PDB entry 7OBB | electron microscopy, 3.30 A resolution | chains A and I of the 15 polymer chains in the assembly

== Chain A ==
Name: DNA-directed RNA polymerase I subunit RPA1
Source organism: Homo sapiens
Notes: EC 2.7.7.6
UniProtKB: O95602 (RPA1_HUMAN); residues 1-1720 here = UniProt positions 1-1720
Amino-acid sequence (1720 residues; numbered 1 to 1720; the number before each row is that of its first residue):
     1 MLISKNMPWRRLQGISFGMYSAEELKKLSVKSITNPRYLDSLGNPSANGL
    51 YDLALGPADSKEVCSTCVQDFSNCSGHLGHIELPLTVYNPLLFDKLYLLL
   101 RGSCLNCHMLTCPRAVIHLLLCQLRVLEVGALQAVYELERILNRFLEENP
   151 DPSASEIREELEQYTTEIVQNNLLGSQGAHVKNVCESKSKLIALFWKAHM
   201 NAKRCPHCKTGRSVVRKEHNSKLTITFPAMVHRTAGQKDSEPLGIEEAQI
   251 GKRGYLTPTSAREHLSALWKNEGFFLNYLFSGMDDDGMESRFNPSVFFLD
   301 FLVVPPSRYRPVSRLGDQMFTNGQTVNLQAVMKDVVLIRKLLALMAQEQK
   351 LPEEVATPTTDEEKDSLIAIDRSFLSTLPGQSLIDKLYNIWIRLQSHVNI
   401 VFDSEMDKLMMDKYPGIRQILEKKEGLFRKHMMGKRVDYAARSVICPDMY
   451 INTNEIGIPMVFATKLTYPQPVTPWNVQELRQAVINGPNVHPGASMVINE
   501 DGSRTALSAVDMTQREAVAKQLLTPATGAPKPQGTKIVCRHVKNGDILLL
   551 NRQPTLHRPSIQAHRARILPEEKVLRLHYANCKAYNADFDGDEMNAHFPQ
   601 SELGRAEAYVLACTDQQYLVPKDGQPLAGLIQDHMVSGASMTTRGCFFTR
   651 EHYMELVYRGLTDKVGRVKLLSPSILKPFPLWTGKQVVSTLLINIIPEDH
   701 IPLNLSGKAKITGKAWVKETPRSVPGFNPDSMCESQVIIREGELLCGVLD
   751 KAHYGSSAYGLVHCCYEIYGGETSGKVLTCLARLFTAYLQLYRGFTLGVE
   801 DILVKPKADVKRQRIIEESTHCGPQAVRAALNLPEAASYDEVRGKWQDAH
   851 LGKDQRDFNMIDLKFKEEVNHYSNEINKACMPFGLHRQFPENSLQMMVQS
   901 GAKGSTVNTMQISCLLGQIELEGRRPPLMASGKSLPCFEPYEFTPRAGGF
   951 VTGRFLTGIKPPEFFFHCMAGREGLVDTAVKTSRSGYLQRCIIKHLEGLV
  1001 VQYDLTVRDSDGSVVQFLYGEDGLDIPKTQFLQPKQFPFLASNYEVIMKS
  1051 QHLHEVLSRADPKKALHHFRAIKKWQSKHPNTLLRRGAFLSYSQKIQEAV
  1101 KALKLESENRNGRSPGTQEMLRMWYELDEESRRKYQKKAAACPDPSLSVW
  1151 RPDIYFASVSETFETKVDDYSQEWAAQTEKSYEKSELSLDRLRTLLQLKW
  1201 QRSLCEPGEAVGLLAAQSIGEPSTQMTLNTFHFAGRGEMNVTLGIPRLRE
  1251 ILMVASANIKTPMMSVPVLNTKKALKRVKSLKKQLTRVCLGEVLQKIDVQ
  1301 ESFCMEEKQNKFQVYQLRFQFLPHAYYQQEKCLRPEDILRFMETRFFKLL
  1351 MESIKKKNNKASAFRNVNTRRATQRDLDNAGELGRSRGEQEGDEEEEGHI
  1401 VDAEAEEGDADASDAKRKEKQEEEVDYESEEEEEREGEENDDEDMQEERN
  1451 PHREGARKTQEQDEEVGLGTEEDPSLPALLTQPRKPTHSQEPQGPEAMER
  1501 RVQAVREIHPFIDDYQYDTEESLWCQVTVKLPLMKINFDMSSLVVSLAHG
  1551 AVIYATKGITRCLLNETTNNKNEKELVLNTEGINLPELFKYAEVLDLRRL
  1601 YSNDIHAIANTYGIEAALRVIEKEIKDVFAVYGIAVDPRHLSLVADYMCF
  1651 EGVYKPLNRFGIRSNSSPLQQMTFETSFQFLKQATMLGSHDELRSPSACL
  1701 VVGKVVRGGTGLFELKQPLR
Unresolved in the structure: 1-4, 228-253, 284-290, 348-373, 525-535, 982-985, 1230-1238, 1361-1364, 1377-1395, 1402-1500, 1720
Curated features (UniProtKB/Swiss-Prot):
  - region: D403 to G416 (Rudder)
  - binding site (Zn(2+)): C64, C67, C74, H77, C104, C107, C205, C208
  - binding site (DNA): K424, R429, R436, R1249
  - binding site (RNA): R552, D592
  - binding site (Mg(2+)): D588, D590, D592
  - site (NTP recognition and base pairing): P554, G798
  - modified residue (Phosphoserine): S240, S1386
  - natural variant: D59 (D59V: In AFDCIN; uncertain significance), R393 (R393H: In AFDCIN; uncertain significance), R481 (R481K: In AFDCIN; uncertain significance), M496 (M496I: In AFDCIN), E593 (E593Q: In AFDCIN), T642 (T642N: In HLD27), S934 (S934L: In HLD27; uncertain significance), V1241 (V1241I: In AFDCIN), Q1284 to R1720 (deletion: In AFDCIN; uncertain significance), V1299 (V1299F: In AFDCIN; uncertain significance), E1330 (deletion: In AFDCIN), C1562 (C1562F: In AFDCIN), 2 further natural variant entries in UniProt
Ion coordination: Zn2+ site 1: C64, C67, H77; Zn2+ site 2: C104, C107, C205

== Chain I ==
Name: DNA-directed RNA polymerase I subunit RPA12
Source organism: Homo sapiens
UniProtKB: Q9P1U0 (RPA12_HUMAN); residues 1-126 here = UniProt positions 1-126
Amino-acid sequence (126 residues; row label = number of the first residue in the row):
     1 MSVMDLANTCSSFQSDLDFCSDCGSVLPLPGAQDTVTCIRCGFNINVRDF
    51 EGKVVKTSVVFHQLGTAMPMSVEEGPECQGPVVDRRCPRCGHEGMAYHTR
   101 QMRSADEGQTVFYTCTNCKFQEKEDS
Unresolved in the structure: 1-10, 65-76
Curated features (UniProtKB/Swiss-Prot):
  - zinc finger: C20 to C41 (C4-type), V83 to K123 (TFIIS-type)
  - motif: D106, E107 (Hairpin)
  - binding site (Zn(2+)): C20, C23, C38, C41, C87, C90, C115, C118
Ion coordination: Zn2+ site 1: C20, C23, C38, C41; Zn2+ site 2: C87, C90, C115, C118

== Interface between chain A and chain I ==
Residue-residue contacts (71):
  L863(A) - E77(I)
  E867(A) - E77(I)
  E867(A) - C78(I)
  N870(A) - G80(I)
  N870(A) - P81(I)
  S873(A) - P81(I)
  N874(A) - P81(I)
  N874(A) - V82(I)  hydrogen bond (side chain-backbone)
  N877(A) - Y97(I)
  G904(A) - S126(I)  hydrogen bond (backbone-side chain)
  S905(A) - Y113(I)  hydrogen bond
  T906(A) - V83(I)
  V907(A) - Y97(I)  hydrophobic
  V907(A) - T99(I)
  V907(A) - V111(I)  hydrophobic
  V907(A) - Y113(I)
  N908(A) - Q109(I)  hydrogen bond
  N908(A) - S126(I)
  M910(A) - V83(I)  hydrophobic
  Q911(A) - Q109(I)
  G974(A) - Q101(I)
  L975(A) - Q101(I)
  L975(A) - R103(I)
  L975(A) - S104(I)
  L975(A) - A105(I)
  D977(A) - R100(I)  salt bridge
  T978(A) - M102(I)  hydrogen bond (side chain-backbone)
  T978(A) - R103(I)
  Q1225(A) - K123(I)
  N1229(A) - R100(I)
  N1229(A) - M102(I)
  G1291(A) - H62(I)  hydrogen bond (backbone-side chain)
  L1294(A) - F61(I)
  L1294(A) - H62(I)
  Q1295(A) - V60(I)
  Q1295(A) - F61(I)  hydrogen bond (backbone-backbone)
  Q1295(A) - H62(I)
  Q1295(A) - L64(I)
  K1296(A) - V59(I)
  I1297(A) - T57(I)
  I1297(A) - S58(I)
  I1297(A) - V59(I)  hydrogen bond (backbone-backbone)
  I1297(A) - F61(I)  hydrophobic
  D1298(A) - T57(I)
  D1298(A) - S58(I)  hydrogen bond
  V1299(A) - V55(I)
  V1299(A) - K56(I)
  V1299(A) - T57(I)  hydrogen bond (backbone-backbone)
  Q1300(A) - V54(I)
  Q1300(A) - V55(I)
  Q1300(A) - K56(I)
  E1301(A) - V54(I)
  E1301(A) - V55(I)  hydrogen bond (backbone-backbone)
  S1302(A) - K53(I)
  S1302(A) - V54(I)
  F1303(A) - V47(I)  hydrophobic
  F1303(A) - F50(I)
  M1305(A) - D34(I)
  M1305(A) - V47(I)  hydrophobic
  M1305(A) - R48(I)  hydrogen bond (backbone-side chain)
  K1308(A) - D34(I)
  K1311(A) - G31(I)  hydrogen bond (side chain-backbone)
  K1311(A) - Q33(I)  hydrogen bond (side chain-backbone)
  K1311(A) - V47(I)
  L1322(A) - H62(I)
  Y1326(A) - L64(I)
  N1537(A) - L29(I)
  S1541(A) - T57(I)
  S1541(A) - V59(I)
  V1545(A) - V59(I)  hydrophobic
  H1549(A) - F61(I)
Other interface residues (no listed pair), chain A (46 interface residues in all): D590, K903, E920, E973, T1227, E1292, L1533
Other interface residues (no listed pair), chain I (42 interface residues in all): P30, A32, Q63, H98, D106

== In short ==
The interface between chain A and chain I involves 46 residues on one side and 42 on the other, with 14
hydrogen bonds and 1 salt bridge. Polar pairs include D977(A)-R100(I), N874(A)-V82(I) and G904(A)-S126(I).
Chain A is DNA-directed RNA polymerase I subunit RPA1 and chain I is DNA-directed RNA polymerase I subunit
RPA12, both from Homo sapiens; the structure, Cryo-EM structure of human RNA Polymerase I Open Complex, was
determined by electron microscopy together with 7OB9 and 7OBA from the same study.
